PDB entry 7OT9 | electron microscopy, 2.80 A resolution | chains E and D of the 5 polymer chains in the assembly

[Chain E (and D)]
Molecule: AI-2E member YdiK
Source organism: Escherichia coli (strain K12)
Notes: chain D of this document is another copy of the same molecule, construct and numbering; everything in this record applies to it too
Reference sequence: P0AFS7 (YDIK_ECOLI); residues 1-370 here = UniProt positions 1-370
Amino-acid sequence (370 residues; numbered 1 to 370; the number before each row is that of its first residue):
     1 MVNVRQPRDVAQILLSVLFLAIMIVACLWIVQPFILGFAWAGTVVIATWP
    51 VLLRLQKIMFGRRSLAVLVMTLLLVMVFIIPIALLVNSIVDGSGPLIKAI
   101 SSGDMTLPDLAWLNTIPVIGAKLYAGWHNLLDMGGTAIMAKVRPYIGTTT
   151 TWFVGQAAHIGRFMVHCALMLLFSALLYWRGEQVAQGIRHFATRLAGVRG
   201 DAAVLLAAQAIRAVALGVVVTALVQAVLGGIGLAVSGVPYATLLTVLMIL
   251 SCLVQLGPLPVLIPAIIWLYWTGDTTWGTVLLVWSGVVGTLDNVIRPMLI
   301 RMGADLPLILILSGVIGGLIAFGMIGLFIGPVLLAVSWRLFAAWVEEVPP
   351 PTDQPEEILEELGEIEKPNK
Not modelled in the structure: 1-6, 81-162, 231-275, 355-370

[Interface between chain E and chain D]
Residue-residue contacts (47; chain E residue first):
  Arg8(E) - Arg8(D)
  Arg8(E) - Val10(D)
  Ile13(E) - Val10(D)  hydrophobic
  Val17(E) - Val10(D)  hydrophobic
  Leu20(E) - Ala11(D)  hydrophobic
  Leu20(E) - Leu14(D)  hydrophobic
  Ile24(E) - Leu15(D)  hydrophobic
  Ile24(E) - Leu18(D)  hydrophobic
  Phe191(E) - Leu15(D)  hydrophobic
  Phe191(E) - Phe19(D)  hydrophobic
  Arg194(E) - Asp9(D)  salt bridge
  Arg194(E) - Gln12(D)
  Leu195(E) - Gln12(D)  hydrogen bond (backbone-side chain)
  Leu195(E) - Leu15(D)  hydrophobic
  Leu195(E) - Ser16(D)
  Leu195(E) - Phe19(D)  hydrophobic
  Ser313(E) - Phe34(D)
  Ile316(E) - Phe34(D)  hydrophobic
  Gly317(E) - Ile30(D)
  Ile320(E) - Pro33(D)  hydrophobic
  Ala321(E) - Trp29(D)
  Phe322(E) - Trp29(D)  hydrophobic
  Phe322(E) - Ile30(D)  hydrophobic
  Gly330(E) - Ile30(D)
  Leu333(E) - Ala26(D)  hydrophobic
  Leu333(E) - Cys27(D)
  Leu333(E) - Ile30(D)  hydrophobic
  Leu334(E) - Cys27(D)  hydrophobic
  Leu334(E) - Ile30(D)  hydrophobic
  Val336(E) - Met23(D)  hydrophobic
  Ser337(E) - Met23(D)
  Ser337(E) - Cys27(D)  hydrogen bond
  Leu340(E) - Met23(D)  hydrophobic
  Trp344(E) - Phe191(D)  hydrophobic
  Trp344(E) - Arg194(D)  hydrogen bond (backbone-side chain)
  Val345(E) - His190(D)  hydrogen bond (backbone-side chain)
  Val345(E) - Phe191(D)  hydrophobic
  Glu346(E) - His190(D)
  Glu347(E) - Arg194(D)  salt bridge
  Val348(E) - His190(D)  hydrogen bond (backbone-side chain)
  Val348(E) - Arg194(D)
  Pro349(E) - His190(D)  hydrogen bond (backbone-side chain)
  Pro350(E) - His190(D)
  Pro351(E) - Arg189(D)
  Pro351(E) - His190(D)
  Pro351(E) - Thr193(D)
  Thr352(E) - Arg189(D)
Interface residues without a listed pair, chain E (36 interface residues in all): Ser16, Ala21, Ile309, Gly314, Gly318, Phe341, Asp353
Interface residues without a listed pair, chain D (28 interface residues in all): Ile24, Val31, Leu176, Gln186, Leu195, Asp201

[Summary]
Chain E and chain D form an interface of 36 and 28 residues respectively, with 6 hydrogen bonds and 2 salt
bridges. Polar pairs include Arg194(E)-Asp9(D), Glu347(E)-Arg194(D) and Leu195(E)-Gln12(D).
Chain E and chain D are both AI-2E member YdiK (Escherichia coli (strain K12)); the structure, Structure of
the AI-2 exporter family protein YdiK from E. coli, was determined by electron microscopy together with 7NB6
from the same study.
